Entry 3WFE (X-ray diffraction, 2.49 A resolution); this record covers chains L and C of the 4 polymer chains in the assembly.

Chain L:
Name: antibody fab fragment light chain
From: Mus musculus
Notes: antibody fragment or engineered binder
Sequence (213 residues; each row starts with the number of its first residue):
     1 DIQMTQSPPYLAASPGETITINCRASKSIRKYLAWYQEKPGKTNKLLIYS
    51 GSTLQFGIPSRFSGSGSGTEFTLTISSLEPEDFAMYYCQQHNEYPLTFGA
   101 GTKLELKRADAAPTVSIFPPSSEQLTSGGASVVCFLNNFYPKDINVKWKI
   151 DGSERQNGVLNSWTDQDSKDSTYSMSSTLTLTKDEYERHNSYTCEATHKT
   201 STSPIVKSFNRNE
Disulfide bonds: Cys-23/Cys-88, Cys-134/Cys-194

Chain C:
Name: Nitric oxide reductase subunit C
From: Pseudomonas aeruginosa
UniProtKB: Q59646 (NORC_PSEAE); residue numbers follow UniProt; this construct covers 1-146
Sequence (146 residues; numbered 1 to 146; the number before each row is that of its first residue):
     1 MSETFTKGMARNIYFGGSVFFILLFLALTYHTEKTLPERTNEAAMSAAVV
    51 RGKLVWEQNNCVGCHTLLGEGAYFAPELGNVVGRRGGEEGFNTFLQAWMK
   101 IQPLNVPGRRAMPQFHLSEGQVDDLAEFLKWSSKIDTNQWPPNKEG
Disordered / not traced: 1-4
Sequence notes: conflict Lys-100 (Asn in Q59646)
Swiss-Prot annotation at these positions:
  - binding site (heme c): Cys-61, Cys-64, His-65
Glycans and other covalent adducts: heme c (HEC) linked to Cys-61, Cys-64
Ion coordination: heme c Fe: His-65, Met-112; Ca2+: Gly-71, Tyr-73 (together with heme) (shared with 1 residue of chain B)
Small-molecule neighbours:
  - 10M (decyl 4-O-alpha-D-glucopyranosyl-1-thio-beta-D-glucopyranoside): Asn-138, Gln-139, Pro-142
  - heme c (HEC): Asn-59, Asn-60, His-65, Phe-74, Ala-75, Pro-76, Leu-78, Val-81, Arg-84, Arg-85, Phe-94, Leu-95, Trp-98, Met-99, Leu-104, Arg-109, Arg-110, Ala-111, Met-112, Pro-113, Phe-115, Leu-125
  - heme (HEM): Gly-71, Ala-72, Tyr-73, Phe-74

How chain L and chain C interact:
Residue-residue contacts (9; chain L residue first):
  Lys-31(L) / Asn-105(C)
  Tyr-32(L) / Asn-105(C)  hydrogen bond (side chain-backbone)
  Tyr-32(L) / Pro-107(C)
  Tyr-49(L) / Ile-101(C)
  Thr-53(L) / Ile-101(C)
  Phe-56(L) / Phe-94(C)  hydrophobic
  Phe-56(L) / Ala-97(C)  hydrophobic
  Phe-56(L) / Trp-98(C)  hydrophobic
  Phe-56(L) / Ile-101(C)  hydrophobic
Other interface residues (no listed pair), chain L (7 interface residues in all): Arg-30, Ser-50
Other interface residues (no listed pair), chain C (8 interface residues in all): Arg-85, Leu-104

Overview:
The interface between chain L and chain C involves 7 residues on one side and 8 on the other; the contacts
include 1 hydrogen bond. Its one hydrogen-bonded contact is Tyr-32(L)/Asn-105(C). Ligands of chain C: heme and
compound 10M.
Chain L is antibody fab fragment light chain (Mus musculus) and chain C is Nitric oxide reductase subunit C
(Pseudomonas aeruginosa); the structure, Reduced and cyanide-bound cytochrome c-dependent nitric oxide
reductase (cNOR) from Pseudomonas aeruginosa in complex with antibody ..., was determined by X-ray diffraction
(same publication as 3WFB, 3WFC and 3WFD).
